Entry 3N5G (X-ray diffraction, 2.27 A resolution); this record covers chain A.

== Chain A ==
Protein: Thymidylate synthase
Organism: Homo sapiens
Notes: EC 2.1.1.45
Reference sequence: P04818 (TYSY_HUMAN); residues 13-325 here correspond to UniProt positions 1-313 (UniProt number = residue number - 12)
Chain sequence (325 residues; row label = number of the first residue in the row):
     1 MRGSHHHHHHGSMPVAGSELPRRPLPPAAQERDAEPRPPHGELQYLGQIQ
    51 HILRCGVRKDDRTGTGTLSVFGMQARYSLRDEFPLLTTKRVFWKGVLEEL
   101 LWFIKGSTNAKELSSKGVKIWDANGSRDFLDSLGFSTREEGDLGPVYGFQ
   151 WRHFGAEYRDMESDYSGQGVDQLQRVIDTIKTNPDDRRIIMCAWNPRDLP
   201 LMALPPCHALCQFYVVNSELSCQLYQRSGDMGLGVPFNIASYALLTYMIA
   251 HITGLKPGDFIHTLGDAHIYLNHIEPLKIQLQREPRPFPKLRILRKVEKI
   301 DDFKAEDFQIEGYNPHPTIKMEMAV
Disordered / not traced: 1-37, 120-141, 323-325
Construct notes: expression tag (1-12)
Modified / non-standard residues: C55, C192, C207 (s-methyl-thio-cysteine; SCH); C211 (s,s-(2-hydroxyethyl)thiocysteine; CME)
Swiss-Prot annotation at these positions:
  - active site: C207 (Nucleophile)
  - binding site (dUMP): R62, R187, R188, C207, H208, R227 to D230, N238, H268 to Y270
  - binding site ((6R)-5,10-methylene-5,6,7,8-tetrahydrofolate): D230, A324
  - modified residue: S126 (Phosphoserine)
  - cross-link (Glycyl lysine isopeptide (Lys-Gly)): K299 (interchain with G-Cter in SUMO2), K304 (interchain with G-Cter in SUMO2), K320 (interchain with G-Cter in SUMO2)

== Overview ==
Curated annotation (UniProt) lists active-site residue C207, 13 dUMP-binding residues and
(6R)-5,10-methylene-5,6,7,8-tetrahydrofolate-binding residues D230 and A324.
Chain A is Thymidylate synthase (Homo sapiens); the structure, Crystal Structure of histidine-tagged human
thymidylate synthase, was determined by X-ray diffraction, deposited together with 3N5E.
